PDB entry 8ZIT | electron microscopy, 3.76 A resolution | chains N and O of the 20 polymer chains in the assembly

== Chain N (and O) ==
Protein: HerA
Organism: Agrobacterium tumefaciens
Notes: chain O of this document is another copy of the same molecule, construct and numbering; everything in this record applies to it too
Sequence (617 residues; numbered 1 to 617; the number before each row is that of its first residue):
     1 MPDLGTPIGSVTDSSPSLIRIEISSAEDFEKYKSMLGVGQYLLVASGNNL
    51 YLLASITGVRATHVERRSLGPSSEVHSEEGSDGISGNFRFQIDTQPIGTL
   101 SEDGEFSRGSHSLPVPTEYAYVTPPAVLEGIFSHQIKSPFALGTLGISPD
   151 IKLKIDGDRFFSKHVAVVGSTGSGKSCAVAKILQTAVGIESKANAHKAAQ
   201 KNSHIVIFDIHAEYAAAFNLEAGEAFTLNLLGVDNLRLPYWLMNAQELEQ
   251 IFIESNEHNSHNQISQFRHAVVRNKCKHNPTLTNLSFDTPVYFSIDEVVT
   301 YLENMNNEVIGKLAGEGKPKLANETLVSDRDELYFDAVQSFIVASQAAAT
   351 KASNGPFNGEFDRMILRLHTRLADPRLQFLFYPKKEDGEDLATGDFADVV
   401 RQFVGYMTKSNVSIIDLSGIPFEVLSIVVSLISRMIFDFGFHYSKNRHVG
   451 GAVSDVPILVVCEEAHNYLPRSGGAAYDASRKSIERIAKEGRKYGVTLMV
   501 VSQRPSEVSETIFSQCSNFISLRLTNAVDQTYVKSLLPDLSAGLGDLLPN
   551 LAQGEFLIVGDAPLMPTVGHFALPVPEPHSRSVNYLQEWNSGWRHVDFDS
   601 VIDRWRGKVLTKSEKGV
Unresolved in the structure: 65-86, 581-598, 609-617 (chain O: 65-86, 191-200, 609-617)
Metal / ion sites: Mg2+: S176, E213 (together with ATP-gamma-S)
Small-molecule neighbours:
  - ATP-gamma-S (AGS; phosphothiophosphoric acid-adenylate ester), molecule 1: T171, G172, G174, K175, S176, C177, E213, Q503, Q553, G554, F571, L573
  - ATP-gamma-S (AGS), molecule 2: K489, R492, K493

== How chain N and chain O interact ==
Pairs across the interface (27; chain N residue first):
  E30(N) with V115(O)
  K33(N) with L113(O)
  V59(N) with S15(O); L113(O), hydrophobic
  R60(N) with D13(O), salt bridge; S14(O)
  A61(N) with D13(O); S14(O)
  T62(N) with P116(O)
  T171(N) with Q515(O), hydrogen bond
  N256(N) with H261(O)
  D362(N) with P356(O)
  R363(N) with N262(O); E360(O), salt bridge
  R367(N) with N262(O), hydrogen bond
  R376(N) with R268(O)
  S580(N) with K493(O), hydrogen bond (backbone-side chain)
  V601(N) with H442(O); Y443(O), hydrophobic; N446(O)
  I602(N) with F439(O), hydrophobic; H442(O)
  R604(N) with H442(O)
  W605(N) with L282(O); P290(O)
  R606(N) with T289(O); P290(O)
Other interface residues (no listed pair), chain N (32 interface residues in all): H63, H211, E254, E257, V343, A344, S345, L366, D374, P375, H466, Q503, R504, G607
Other interface residues (no listed pair), chain O (38 interface residues in all): T12, P16, T117, Q266, T283, N284, L285, S286, K312, A348, K351, F357, F396, D438, K489, E490, E510, S514

== Overview ==
32 residues of chain N and 38 residues of chain O are in contact; the contacts include 3 hydrogen bonds and 2
salt bridges. Among the polar pairs are R60(N)-D13(O), R363(N)-E360(O) and T171(N)-Q515(O). Bound to chain N:
ATP-gamma-S.
Both chains are HerA (Agrobacterium tumefaciens). Entry 8ZIT (DUF4297-HerA complex with DNA and ATPgamaS) was
determined by electron microscopy (same publication as 8ZGI, 8ZIQ, 8ZIR and 8ZIS).
